PDB entry 4ZFC | X-ray diffraction, 2.00 A resolution | chain A

== Chain A ==
Protein: Aldo-keto reductase family 1 member C3
Organism: Homo sapiens
Notes: EC 1.1.1.357, 1.1.1.112, 1.1.1.188, 1.1.1.239, 1.1.1.64, 1.3.1.20
Reference sequence: P42330 (AK1C3_HUMAN); residue numbers follow UniProt; this construct covers 1-323
Chain sequence (323 residues; row label = number of the first residue in the row):
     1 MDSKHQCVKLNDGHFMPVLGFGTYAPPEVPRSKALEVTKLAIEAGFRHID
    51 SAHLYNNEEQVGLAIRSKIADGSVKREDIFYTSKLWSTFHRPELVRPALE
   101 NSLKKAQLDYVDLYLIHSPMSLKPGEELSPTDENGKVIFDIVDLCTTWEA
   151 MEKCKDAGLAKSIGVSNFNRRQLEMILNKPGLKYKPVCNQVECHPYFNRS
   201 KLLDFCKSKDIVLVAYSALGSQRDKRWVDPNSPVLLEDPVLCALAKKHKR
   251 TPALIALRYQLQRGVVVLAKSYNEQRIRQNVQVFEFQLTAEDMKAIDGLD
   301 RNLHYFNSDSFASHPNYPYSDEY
Disordered / not traced: 1-5, 321-323
Ligand contacts:
  - gliclazide (GCZ; N-[(3aR,6aS)-hexahydrocyclopenta[c]pyrrol-2(1H)-ylcarbamoyl]-4-methylbenzenesulfonamide): Tyr24, Leu54, Tyr55, Trp86, His117, Ser118, Met120, Asn167, Tyr216, Trp227, Phe306, Phe311
  - NADP (NAP; NADP nicotinamide-adenine-dinucleotide phosphate): Gly22, Thr23, Tyr24, Asp50, Tyr55, Lys84, His117, Ser166, Asn167, Gln190, Tyr216, Ser217, Ala218, Leu219, Gly220, Ser221, Gln222, Leu236, Ala253, Leu268, Ala269, Lys270, Ser271, Tyr272, Asn273, Arg276, Gln279, Asn280, Phe306
UniProt features mapped onto this chain:
  - active site: Tyr55 (Proton donor)
  - binding site (NADP(+)): Thr23, Tyr24, Asp50, Ser166, Asn167, Gln190, Tyr216 to Gln222, Lys270 to Tyr272, Arg276 to Asn280
  - binding site (substrate): His117
  - site: Leu54 (Important for substrate specificity), Lys84 (Lowers pKa of active site Tyr), Trp227 (Involved in ligand recognition and product release), Phe306 (Involved in ligand recognition and product release)
  - natural variant: Met175 (M175I: No effect on 17beta-HSD activity)
  - mutagenesis: Lys75 (K75E: No effect on 17beta-HSD activity), Arg226 (R226P: Decreases in the retinaldehyde reductase activity. 3-fold decrease in the kcat value, whereas the KM value does not vary; R226Q: Decrease in the retinaldehyde reductase activity ...)

== Summary ==
Chain A binds NADP and gliclazide. UniProt lists active-site residue Tyr55, 21 NADP+-binding residues,
substrate-binding residue His117 and 2 mutagenesis sites.
Chain A is Aldo-keto reductase family 1 member C3 (Homo sapiens); the structure, Crystal structure of AKR1C3
complexed with glicazide, was determined by X-ray diffraction, deposited together with 4YVP, 4YVV and 4YVX.
